5HNB - chains A and B; structure by X-ray diffraction, 2.35 A resolution.

# Chain A
Molecule: Cyclin-dependent kinase 8
Organism: Homo sapiens
Notes: EC 2.7.11.22, 2.7.11.23; fragment: kinase domain, residues 1-362
UniProtKB: P49336 (CDK8_HUMAN), isoform P49336-2; residue numbers follow UniProt; this construct covers 1-362
Sequence (370 residues; numbered -2 to 367; the number before each row is that of its first residue; numbers below 1 keep their minus sign (Asp-2 is residue -2)):
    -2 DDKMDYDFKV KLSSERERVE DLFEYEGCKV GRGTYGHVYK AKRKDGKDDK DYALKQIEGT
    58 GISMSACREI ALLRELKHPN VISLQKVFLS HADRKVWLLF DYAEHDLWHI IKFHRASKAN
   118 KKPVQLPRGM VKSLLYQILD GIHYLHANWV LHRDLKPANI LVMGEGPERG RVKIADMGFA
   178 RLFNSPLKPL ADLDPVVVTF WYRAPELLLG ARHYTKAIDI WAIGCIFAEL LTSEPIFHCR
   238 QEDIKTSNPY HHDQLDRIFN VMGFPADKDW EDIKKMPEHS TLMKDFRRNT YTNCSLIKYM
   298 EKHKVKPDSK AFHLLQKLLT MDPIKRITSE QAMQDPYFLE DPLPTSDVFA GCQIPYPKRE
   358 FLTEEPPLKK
Not modelled in the structure: 117-122, 186-195, 240-243, 360-367
Differences from the reference sequence: expression tag (-2 to 0, 363-367)
Small-molecule neighbours: 62M ([6-hydroxy-3-(3-methylbenzyl)-1H-indazol-5-yl][(3S)-3-hydroxypyrrolidin-1-yl]methanone): Val27, Gly28, Tyr32, Val35, Ala50, Lys52, Ile79, Phe97, Asp98, Tyr99, Ala100, Asp103, Ala155, Asn156, Leu158, Ala172, Asp173, Arg356

# Chain B
Molecule: Cyclin-C
Organism: Homo sapiens
UniProtKB: P24863 (CCNC_HUMAN); numbering as in UniProt (aligned over 1-264)
Sequence (266 residues; each row starts with the number of its first residue; numbers below 1 keep their minus sign (Lys-1 is residue -1)):
    -1 KAMAGNFWQS SHYLQWILDK QDLLKERQKD LKFLSEEEYW KLQIFFTNVI QALGEHLKLR
    59 QQVIATATVY FKRFYARYSL KSIDPVLMAP TCVFLASKVE EFGVVSNTRL IAAATSVLKT
   119 RFSYAFPKEF PYRMNHILEC EFYLLELMDC CLIVYHPYRP LLQYVQDMGQ EDMLLPLAWR
   179 IVNDTYRTDL CLLYPPFMIA LACLHVACVV QQKDARQWFA ELSVDMEKIL EIIRVILKLY
   239 EQWKNFDERK EMATILSKMP KPKPPP
Differences from the reference sequence: expression tag (-1 to 0)

# How chain A and chain B interact
Residue-residue contacts - 79 pairs, chain A then chain B:
  Asp-2(A) with His134(B), salt bridge; Glu137(B)
  Lys0(A) with Tyr130(B); Pro260(B)
  Met1(A) with Ser80(B); Ile81(B), hydrophobic; Glu137(B); Tyr141(B), hydrophobic; Pro260(B); Lys261(B)
  Asp2(A) with Lys79(B), salt bridge; Ser80(B), hydrogen bond (backbone-backbone); Pro260(B); Lys261(B), hydrogen bond (side chain-backbone)
  Tyr3(A) with Lys261(B), hydrogen bond (backbone-backbone); Pro262(B); Pro263(B), hydrophobic; Pro264(B)
  Asp4(A) with Lys261(B), salt bridge
  Phe5(A) with Tyr76(B), hydrophobic; Ser80(B); Ile81(B), hydrophobic; Tyr141(B), hydrophobic
  Lys6(A) with Tyr141(B)
  Leu9(A) with Tyr76(B); Tyr141(B), hydrophobic
  Arg13(A) with Glu144(B), salt bridge
  Ile59(A) with Lys96(B), hydrogen bond (backbone-side chain); Glu139(B); Phe140(B), hydrophobic; Leu143(B), hydrophobic
  Met61(A) with Lys96(B); Glu98(B); Glu99(B)
  Cys64(A) with Leu93(B), hydrophobic; Lys96(B); Val97(B), hydrophobic; Leu150(B)
  Arg65(A) with Lys96(B); Val97(B), hydrogen bond (side chain-backbone); Glu98(B); Glu99(B), salt bridge
  Ile67(A) with Cys148(B), hydrophobic
  Ala68(A) with Leu150(B), hydrophobic; Ile151(B)
  Leu69(A) with Ala0(B), hydrophobic; Met1(B), hydrophobic
  Arg71(A) with Gln13(B), hydrogen bond; Asp147(B), salt bridge; Cys148(B); Cys149(B), hydrogen bond
  Glu72(A) with Met1(B); Ser8(B); Ser9(B), hydrogen bond; Ile151(B)
  Leu73(A) with Met1(B), hydrophobic
  Val84(A) with Cys148(B), hydrophobic
  Leu86(A) with Phe140(B); Glu144(B)
  Ser87(A) with Phe140(B)
  His88(A) with Glu137(B); Phe140(B)
  Arg91(A) with Leu136(B), hydrogen bond (side chain-backbone); Phe140(B)
  Asn145(A) with Lys-1(B); Ala0(B); Met1(B), hydrogen bond (backbone-backbone); Asn4(B)
  Trp146(A) with Lys-1(B)
  Arg150(A) with Glu99(B), salt bridge
  Phe176(A) with Glu99(B)
  Ala177(A) with Glu99(B)
  Arg178(A) with Glu99(B), hydrogen bond (backbone-side chain)
  Leu179(A) with Glu99(B)
  Phe180(A) with Glu99(B), hydrogen bond (backbone-backbone); Phe100(B); Gly101(B)
  Asn181(A) with Glu99(B); Phe100(B)
Other interface residues (no listed pair), chain A (38 interface residues in all): Gly58, Ser60, Lys92, Val147
Other interface residues (no listed pair), chain B (41 interface residues in all): Phe72, Asp82, Val102, Cys138

# Overview
Chain A and chain B form an interface of 38 and 41 residues respectively, with 12 hydrogen bonds and 7 salt
bridges. Polar pairs include Asp-2(A)-His134(B), Asp2(A)-Lys79(B) and Asp4(A)-Lys261(B). Bound to chain A:
compound 62M.
Chain A is Cyclin-dependent kinase 8 and chain B is Cyclin-C, both from Homo sapiens; the structure, CDK8-CYCC
IN COMPLEX WITH [6-Hydroxy-3-(3-methyl-benzyl)-1H-indazol-5-yl]-((S)-3-hydroxy-pyrrolidin-1-yl)-methanone, was
determined by X-ray diffraction.
